Entry 9BGF (electron microscopy, 2.90 A resolution); this record covers chains A and B.

== Chain A (and B) ==
Protein: N-acetylglucosamine-1-phosphotransferase subunits alpha/beta
Source organism: Homo sapiens
Notes: EC 2.7.8.17; chain B of this document is another copy of the same molecule, construct and numbering; everything in this record applies to it too
Reference sequence: Q3T906 (GNPTA_HUMAN); numbering as in UniProt (aligned over 44-1209)
Sequence (1179 residues; numbered 31 to 1209; the number before each row is that of its first residue):
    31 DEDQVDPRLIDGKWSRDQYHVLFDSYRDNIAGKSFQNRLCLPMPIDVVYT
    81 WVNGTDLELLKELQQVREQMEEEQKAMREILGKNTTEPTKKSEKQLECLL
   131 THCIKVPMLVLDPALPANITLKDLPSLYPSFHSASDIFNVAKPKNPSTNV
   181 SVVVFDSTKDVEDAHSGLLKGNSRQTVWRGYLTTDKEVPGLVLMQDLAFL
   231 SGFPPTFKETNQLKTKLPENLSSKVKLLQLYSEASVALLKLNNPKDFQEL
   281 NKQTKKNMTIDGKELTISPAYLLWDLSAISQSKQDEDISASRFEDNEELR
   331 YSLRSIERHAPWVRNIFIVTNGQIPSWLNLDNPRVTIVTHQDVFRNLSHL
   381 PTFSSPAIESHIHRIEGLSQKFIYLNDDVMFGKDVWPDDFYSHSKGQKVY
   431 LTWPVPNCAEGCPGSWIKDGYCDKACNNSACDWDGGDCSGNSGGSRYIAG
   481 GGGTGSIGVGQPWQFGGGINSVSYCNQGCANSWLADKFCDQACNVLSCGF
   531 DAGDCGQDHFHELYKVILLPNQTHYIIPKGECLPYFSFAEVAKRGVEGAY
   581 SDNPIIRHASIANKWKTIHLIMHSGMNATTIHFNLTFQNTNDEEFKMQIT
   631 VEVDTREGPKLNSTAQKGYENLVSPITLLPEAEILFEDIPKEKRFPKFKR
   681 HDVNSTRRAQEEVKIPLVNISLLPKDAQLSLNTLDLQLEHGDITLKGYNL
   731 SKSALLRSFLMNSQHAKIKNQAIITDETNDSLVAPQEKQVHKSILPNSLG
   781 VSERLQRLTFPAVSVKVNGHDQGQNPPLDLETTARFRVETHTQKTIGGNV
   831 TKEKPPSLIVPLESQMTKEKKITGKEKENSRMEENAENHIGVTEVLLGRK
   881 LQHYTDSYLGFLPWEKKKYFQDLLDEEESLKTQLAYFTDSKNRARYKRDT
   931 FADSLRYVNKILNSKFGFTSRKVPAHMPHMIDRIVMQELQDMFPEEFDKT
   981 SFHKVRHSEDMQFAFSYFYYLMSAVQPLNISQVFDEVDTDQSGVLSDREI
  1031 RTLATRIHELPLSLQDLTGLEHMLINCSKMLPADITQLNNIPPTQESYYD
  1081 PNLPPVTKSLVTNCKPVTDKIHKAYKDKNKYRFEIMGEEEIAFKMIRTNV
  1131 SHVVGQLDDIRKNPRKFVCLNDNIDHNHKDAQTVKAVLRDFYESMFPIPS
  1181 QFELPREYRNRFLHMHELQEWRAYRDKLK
Unresolved in the structure: 31-48, 107-315, 436-929, 1062-1075, 1204-1209 (chain B: 31-48, 106-315, 436-929, 1062-1075, 1186-1209)
Construct notes: expression tag (31-43); conflict Arg923 (Thr in Q3T906), Ala924 (Gly in Q3T906), Tyr926 (Gln in Q3T906), Lys927 (Leu in Q3T906), Arg928 (Lys in Q3T906)
UniProt features mapped onto this chain:
  - binding site (Ca(2+)): Asp449, Asp464, Asp467, Asp516, Asp531, Asp534, Asp1018, Asp1020, Ser1022, Glu1029
  - glycosylation (N-linked (GlcNAc...) asparagine): Asn83, Asn114, Asn148, Asn179, Asn250, Asn614, Asn699, Asn729, Asn829, Asn1009, Asn1129
  - natural variant: Asp76 (D76G: In MLII), Trp81 (W81L: In MLII and MLIIIA), Val182 (V182D: In MLII; uncertain significance), Asp190 (D190V: In MLIIIA; uncertain significance), Gln205 (Q205P: In MLII; uncertain significance), Arg334 (R334L: In MLII; R334Q: In MLIIIA), Ile348 (I348L: In MLII; uncertain significance), Phe374 (F374L: In MLII and MLIIIA), Ser385 (S385L: In MLII), Ser399 (S399F: In MLIIIA), Ile403 (I403T: In MLIIIA), Asp407 (D407A: In MLIIIA), 22 further natural variant entries in UniProt
  - mutagenesis: Ile346 (I346A: Partially cleaved by MBTPS1), Trp357 (W357A: Abolishes proteolytic cleavage by MBTPS1), Arg925 (R925A: Abolishes proteolytic cleavage by MBTPS1)
Covalently attached groups: N-acetylglucosamine (NAG) linked to Asn83, Asn376, Asn1009, Asn1129
Metal / ion sites: Mg2+: Asp408, Asn1151 (together with uridine-diphosphate-N-acetylglucosamine); Ca2+: Asp1018, Ser1022, Val1024, Glu1029
Residues lining bound ligands: uridine-diphosphate-N-acetylglucosamine (UD1): Thr80, Trp81, Val82, Ser321, Arg322, Phe323, Val349, Phe383, Ser384, Ser385, Pro386, Ile388, Glu389, Tyr404, Asn406, Asp407, Asp408, Val409, Phe931, Ala955, His956, Met957, His959, Arg986, Gln992, Asn1151
Reported in the primary citation:
  - binding site for uridine-diphosphate-N-acetylglucosamine: Thr80, Val82, Arg322, Phe323, Phe383, Ser385, Ile388, Glu389, Asn406, Phe931, His956, His959, Arg986
  - Mg2+ coordination: Asp408, Asn1151
  - disease-associated variants - S385L: abolished catalytic activity (citing earlier work)
  - disease-associated variants - D407A, H956R, H956Y (citing earlier work)
  - mutagenesis - N406A, D408A: abolished catalytic activity (citing earlier work)
  - mutagenesis - R322Q, E389L, H956Q, R986K, Q992L, N1151A: decreased catalytic activity (citing earlier work)
  - conformationally variable residues (order/disorder transition): Glu316 to Phe323
  - catalytic residues: His956 (proposed by the authors, not directly observed)
  - catalytic residues: Asp408
  - catalytic residues: Arg322, Arg986, Asn1151 (from molecular simulation)

== Chain A / chain B interface ==
Residue-residue contacts (107):
  Tyr49(A) - Tyr49(B)
  Tyr49(A) - His50(B)  hydrogen bond (side chain-backbone)
  Leu52(A) - Phe53(B)  hydrophobic
  Leu52(A) - Gln66(B)
  Tyr56(A) - Cys70(B)  hydrogen bond
  Asp58(A) - Arg344(B)
  Asp58(A) - Arg364(B)  salt bridge
  Asn59(A) - Pro341(B)
  Asn59(A) - Trp342(B)
  Asn59(A) - Val343(B)
  Asn59(A) - Arg344(B)
  Asn59(A) - Arg364(B)  hydrogen bond (backbone-side chain)
  Ile60(A) - Ile336(B)  hydrophobic
  Ile60(A) - Ala340(B)
  Ile60(A) - Pro341(B)
  Ile60(A) - Val343(B)  hydrogen bond (backbone-backbone)
  Ile60(A) - Arg344(B)
  Ile60(A) - Gln1181(B)  hydrogen bond (backbone-side chain)
  Ile60(A) - Phe1182(B)  hydrophobic
  Ala61(A) - Pro341(B)  hydrogen bond (backbone-backbone)
  Phe65(A) - Pro341(B)  hydrophobic
  Phe65(A) - Trp416(B)  hydrophobic
  Gln66(A) - Leu52(B)
  Arg68(A) - Trp416(B)
  Leu69(A) - Leu69(B)
  Leu69(A) - Cys70(B)
  Leu69(A) - Leu71(B)
  Leu69(A) - Pro417(B)
  Cys70(A) - Tyr56(B)  hydrogen bond
  Cys70(A) - Leu69(B)
  Cys70(A) - Cys70(B)  disulfide
  Leu71(A) - Leu69(B)
  Met73(A) - Leu69(B)  hydrophobic
  Ile336(A) - Ile60(B)  hydrophobic
  Glu337(A) - Ile60(B)
  Ala340(A) - Ile60(B)
  Pro341(A) - Asn59(B)  hydrogen bond (backbone-side chain)
  Pro341(A) - Ile60(B)
  Pro341(A) - Ala61(B)
  Pro341(A) - Phe65(B)  hydrophobic
  Trp342(A) - Asn59(B)
  Val343(A) - Asn59(B)
  Val343(A) - Ile60(B)  hydrogen bond (backbone-backbone)
  Arg344(A) - Asp58(B)
  Arg344(A) - Asn59(B)
  Arg344(A) - Ile60(B)
  Arg364(A) - Asp58(B)  salt bridge
  Arg364(A) - Asn59(B)  hydrogen bond (side chain-backbone)
  Arg364(A) - Ile60(B)
  Trp416(A) - Phe65(B)  hydrophobic
  Trp416(A) - Arg68(B)
  Pro417(A) - Leu69(B)
  Asp418(A) - Arg68(B)  salt bridge
  Asp418(A) - Ser424(B)  hydrogen bond
  Asp419(A) - Ser424(B)
  Ser424(A) - Asp418(B)  hydrogen bond
  Ser424(A) - Asp419(B)
  Thr1019(A) - Ser1174(B)  hydrogen bond (side chain-backbone)
  Thr1019(A) - Met1175(B)
  Thr1019(A) - Pro1177(B)
  Asp1020(A) - Pro1177(B)
  Asp1020(A) - Ile1178(B)
  Arg1028(A) - Arg1141(B)  hydrogen bond (backbone-side chain)
  Arg1028(A) - Arg1169(B)
  Arg1028(A) - Asp1170(B)  salt bridge
  Arg1028(A) - Glu1173(B)  salt bridge
  Arg1028(A) - Ser1174(B)
  Arg1031(A) - Val1134(B)
  Arg1031(A) - Asp1138(B)  salt bridge
  Thr1032(A) - Arg1141(B)  hydrogen bond
  Thr1035(A) - Asp1138(B)
  Thr1035(A) - Arg1141(B)
  Thr1035(A) - Lys1142(B)  hydrogen bond (backbone-side chain)
  Arg1036(A) - Arg1141(B)  hydrogen bond (side chain-backbone)
  Arg1036(A) - Lys1142(B)  hydrogen bond (backbone-side chain)
  Arg1036(A) - Pro1144(B)
  His1038(A) - Lys1142(B)  hydrogen bond (backbone-side chain)
  Leu1040(A) - Asp1138(B)
  Leu1040(A) - Asp1139(B)
  Leu1040(A) - Lys1142(B)
  Met1116(A) - Lys425(B)
  Val1134(A) - Arg1031(B)
  Asp1138(A) - Arg1031(B)  salt bridge
  Asp1138(A) - Thr1035(B)
  Asp1138(A) - Leu1040(B)
  Asp1138(A) - Leu1042(B)
  Asp1139(A) - Leu1040(B)
  Arg1141(A) - Arg1028(B)  hydrogen bond (side chain-backbone)
  Arg1141(A) - Arg1031(B)
  Arg1141(A) - Thr1032(B)
  Arg1141(A) - Arg1036(B)  hydrogen bond (backbone-side chain)
  Lys1142(A) - Thr1035(B)
  Lys1142(A) - His1038(B)  hydrogen bond (side chain-backbone)
  Lys1142(A) - Glu1039(B)  salt bridge
  Lys1142(A) - Leu1040(B)
  Pro1144(A) - Arg1036(B)
  Arg1169(A) - Arg1028(B)
  Asp1170(A) - Arg1028(B)  salt bridge
  Glu1173(A) - Arg1028(B)
  Ser1174(A) - Thr1019(B)  hydrogen bond (backbone-side chain)
  Ser1174(A) - Arg1028(B)
  Met1175(A) - Thr1019(B)
  Pro1177(A) - Thr1019(B)
  Pro1177(A) - Asp1020(B)
  Ile1178(A) - Gln1021(B)
  Gln1181(A) - Ile60(B)  hydrogen bond (side chain-backbone)
  Phe1182(A) - Ile60(B)  hydrophobic
Other interface residues (no listed pair), chain A (58 interface residues in all): Phe53, Arg57, Ser422, Lys428, Ile1037, Leu1042
Other interface residues (no listed pair), chain B (59 interface residues in all): Arg57, Met73, Glu337, His423
Inter-chain disulfides: Cys70(A)-Cys70(B)

== Summary ==
58 residues of chain A face 59 of chain B across their interface, with 1 disulfide bond, 24 hydrogen bonds and
9 salt bridges. Polar contacts include Asp58(A)-Arg364(B), Asp418(A)-Arg68(B) and Arg1028(A)-Asp1170(B). The
paper reports catalytic residues His956(A), Asp408(A) and Arg322(A) among others; R322Q, E389L and H956Q of
chain A, among others, reduce catalytic activity; 9 substitutions were tested in all.
Both chains are N-acetylglucosamine-1-phosphotransferase subunits alpha/beta (Homo sapiens). Entry 9BGF
(Structure of human GlcNAc-1-phosphotransferase complexed with the donor substrate UDP-GlcNAc) was determined
by electron microscopy.
